8U9Z - chains D and E of the 7 polymer chains in the assembly; structure by electron microscopy, 3.80 A resolution.

== Chain D (and E) ==
Protein: Cell division control protein 48
Organism: Saccharomyces cerevisiae
Notes: EC 3.6.4.6; chain E of this document is another copy of the same molecule, construct and numbering; everything in this record applies to it too
UniProt: P25694 (CDC48_YEAST); residues 1-835 here = UniProt positions 1-835
Sequence (835 residues; numbered 1 to 835; the number before each row is that of its first residue):
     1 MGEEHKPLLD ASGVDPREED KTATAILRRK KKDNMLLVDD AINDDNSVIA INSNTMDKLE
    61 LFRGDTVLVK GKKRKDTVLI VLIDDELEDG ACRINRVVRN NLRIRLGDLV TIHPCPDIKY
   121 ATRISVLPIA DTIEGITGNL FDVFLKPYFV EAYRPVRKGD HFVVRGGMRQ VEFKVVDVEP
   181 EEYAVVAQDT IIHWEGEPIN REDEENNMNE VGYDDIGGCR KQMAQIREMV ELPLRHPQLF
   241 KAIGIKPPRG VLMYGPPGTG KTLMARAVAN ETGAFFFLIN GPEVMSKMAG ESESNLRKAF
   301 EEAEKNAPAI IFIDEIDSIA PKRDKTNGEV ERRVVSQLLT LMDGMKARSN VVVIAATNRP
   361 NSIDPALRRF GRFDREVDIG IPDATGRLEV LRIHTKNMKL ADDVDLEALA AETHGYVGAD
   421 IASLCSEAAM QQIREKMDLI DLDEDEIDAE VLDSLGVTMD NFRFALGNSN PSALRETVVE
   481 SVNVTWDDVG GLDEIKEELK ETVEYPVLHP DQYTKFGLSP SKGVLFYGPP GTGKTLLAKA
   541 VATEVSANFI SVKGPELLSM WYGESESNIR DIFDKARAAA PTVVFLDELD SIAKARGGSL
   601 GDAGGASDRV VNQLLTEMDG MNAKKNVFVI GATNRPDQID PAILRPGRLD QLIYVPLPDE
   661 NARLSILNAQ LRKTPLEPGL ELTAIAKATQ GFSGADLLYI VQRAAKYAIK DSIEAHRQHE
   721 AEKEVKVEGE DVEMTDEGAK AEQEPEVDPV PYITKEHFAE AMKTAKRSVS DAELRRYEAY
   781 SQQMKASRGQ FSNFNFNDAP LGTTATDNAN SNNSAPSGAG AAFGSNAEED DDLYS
Not modelled in the structure: 1-209, 441-448, 476-481, 715-753, 797-835 (chain E: 1-210, 381-382, 439-449, 469-481, 656-658, 673-676, 714-751, 766-835)
Ligand contacts:
  - 08T ([[[(2R,3S,4R,5R)-5-(6-aminopurin-9-yl)-3,4-bis(oxidanyl)oxolan-2-yl]methoxy-oxidanyl-phosphoryl]oxy-oxidanyl-phosphoryl]oxy-tris(fluoranyl)beryllium), molecule 1: Arg369, Phe370, Arg372
  - 08T, molecule 2: Asp619, Arg645, Arg648
  - ADP (adenosine-5'-diphosphate), molecule 1: Asp215, Gly217, Pro256, Pro257, Gly258, Thr259, Gly260, Lys261, Thr262, Leu263, Arg266, Val390, His394, Gly418, Ala419, Ala422
  - ADP, molecule 2: Asp488, Val489, Gly490, Pro529, Pro530, Gly531, Thr532, Gly533, Lys534, Thr535, Leu536, Ile666, Gly694, Ala695, Leu698
Curated features (UniProtKB/Swiss-Prot):
  - binding site (ATP): Pro257 to Leu263, Asn358, His394, Gly531 to Leu536
  - modified residue: Ser472 (Phosphoserine), Ser519 (Phosphoserine), Thr735 (Phosphothreonine), Ser770 (Phosphoserine)
  - cross-link (Glycyl lysine isopeptide (Lys-Gly)): Lys305 (interchain with G-Cter in ubiquitin), Lys322 (interchain with G-Cter in ubiquitin), Lys346 (interchain with G-Cter in ubiquitin), Lys522 (interchain with G-Cter in ubiquitin), Lys539 (interchain with G-Cter in ubiquitin), Lys594 (interchain with G-Cter in ubiquitin), Lys673 (interchain with G-Cter in ubiquitin)
  - mutagenesis: Lys261 (K261A: Moderate reduction in growth rate; K261T: Probable loss of ATP binding. Complete loss of catalytic activity), Glu315 (E315A: Moderate reduction in growth rate; E315D: Severe loss of catalytic activity without affecting cooperativity between the 2 ATP-binding regions. Slight reduction in growth rate ...), Asn358 (N358A: Slight reduction in growth rate. Restores cell growth; when associated with Q-315), Arg369 (R369A: No effect on growth rate. Restores cell growth; when associated with Q-315), Pro471 (P471A/S: Restores cell growth; when associated with Q-315), Arg475 (R475H: Restores cell growth; when associated with Q-315), Lys534 (K534A/T: Severe loss of catalytic activity. Lethal), Glu588 (E588D: Moderate reduction in growth rate; E588Q: Lethal), Arg645 (R645A: Lethal)
From the paper describing this entry:
  - catalytic residues: Glu315, Arg369, Arg372, Glu588, Arg645, Arg648 (citing earlier work)

== Chain D / chain E interface ==
Pairs across the interface - 20 pairs, chain D then chain E:
  Asn280(D) with Ser336(E)
  Pro282(D) with Arg332(E); Ser336(E)
  Glu283(D) with Ser336(E)
  Met285(D) with Glu329(E)
  Ser286(D) with Glu329(E)
  Lys287(D) with Glu329(E)
  Asn397(D) with Gly244(E)
  Met398(D) with Gly244(E)
  Lys399(D) with Ile243(E)
  Met430(D) with Ile245(E), hydrophobic; Pro248(E); Arg375(E)
  Arg434(D) with Arg375(E)
  Leu452(D) with Ala242(E)
  Val482(D) with Met621(E), hydrophobic
  Ser559(D) with Tyr562(E)
  Met560(D) with Asp602(E)
  Trp561(D) with Tyr562(E)
  Tyr699(D) with Pro646(E), hydrophobic
Interface residues without a listed pair, chain D (23 interface residues in all): Ala419, Ala422, Ser423, Ala429, Ile433, Ile709
Interface residues without a listed pair, chain E (23 interface residues in all): Gln225, Glu228, Lys246, Asn327, Gly328, Arg333, Thr340, Phe370, Phe516, Leu518

== Overview ==
Chain D and chain E each contribute 23 residues to their interface. Bound to chain D: compound 08T and ADP.
Curated annotation (UniProt) lists 15 ATP-binding residues and 9 mutagenesis sites on chain D. The paper
reports catalytic residues Glu315(D), Arg369(D) and Arg372(D) among others.
Chain D and chain E are both Cell division control protein 48 (Saccharomyces cerevisiae); the structure,
Cdc48-Shp1 unfolding native substrate, Class 7, was determined by electron microscopy together with 8U7T,
8U8I, 8U9C, 8U9P, 8U9Q, 8UA0 and 3 further entries from the same study.
